PDB entry 6MB3 | electron microscopy, 3.37 A resolution | chains E and H of the 19 polymer chains in the assembly

Chain E:
Protein: Plasmodium falciparum recombinant shortened CSP
Organism: Plasmodium falciparum
Amino-acid sequence (278 residues; each row starts with the number of its first residue):
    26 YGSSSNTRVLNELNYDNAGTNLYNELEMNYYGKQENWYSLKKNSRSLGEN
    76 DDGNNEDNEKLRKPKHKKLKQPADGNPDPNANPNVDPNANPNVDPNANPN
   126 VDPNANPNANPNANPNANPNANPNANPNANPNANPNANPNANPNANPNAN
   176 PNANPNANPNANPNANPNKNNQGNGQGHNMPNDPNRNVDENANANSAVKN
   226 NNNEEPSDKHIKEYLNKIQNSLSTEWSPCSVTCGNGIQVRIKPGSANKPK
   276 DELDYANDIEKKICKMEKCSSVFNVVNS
Not modelled in the structure: 26-102, 193-303

Chain H:
Protein: Fab311 heavy chain
Organism: Homo sapiens
Reference sequence: P0DOX5 (IGG1_HUMAN); residues 103-217 here correspond to UniProt positions 109-223 (UniProt number = residue number + 6)
Amino-acid sequence (225 residues; numbered 1 to 217 plus 8 insertion-coded residues; the number before each row is that of its first residue; a row labelled like 82A-82C holds insertion residues (82A, then the next letters in order)):
     1 EVQLVESGGGVVPPGRSLRLSCATSGFTFSNYGMHWVRQAPGKGLEWVAI
    51 IW
   52A Y
    53 DGSRNFYAASVEGRFTISRDNSKNTLYLQM
82A-82C NSL
    83 RVEDTAVYYCARAAYYDT
100A-100D SGYG
   101 DYWGQGTLVTVSSASTKGPSVFPLAPSSKSTSGGTAALGCLVKDYFPEPV
   151 TVSWNSGALTSGVHTFPAVLQSSGLYSLSSVVTVPSSSLGTQTYICNVNH
   201 KPSNTKVDKKVEPKSCD
Not modelled in the structure: 1, 114-217
Disulfides: Cys22-Cys92

Chain E / chain H interface:
Pairs across the interface (19; chain E residue first):
  Ala166(E) - Phe58(H)  hydrophobic
  Pro168(E) - Phe58(H)  hydrophobic
  Asn169(E) - Thr100(H)  hydrogen bond (side chain-backbone)
  Asn169(E) - Ser100A(H)
  Ala170(E) - Trp52(H)
  Asn171(E) - Tyr97(H)
  Pro172(E) - Gly33(H)
  Pro172(E) - Ile50(H)  hydrophobic
  Pro172(E) - Trp52(H)
  Pro172(E) - Tyr52A(H)  hydrogen bond (backbone-backbone)
  Pro172(E) - Ala95(H)  hydrophobic
  Asn173(E) - Asn31(H)
  Asn173(E) - Tyr32(H)
  Asn173(E) - Gly33(H)  hydrogen bond (side chain-backbone)
  Asn173(E) - Tyr52A(H)
  Asn173(E) - Ala95(H)  hydrogen bond (side chain-backbone)
  Asn173(E) - Ala96(H)
  Ala174(E) - Asn31(H)  hydrogen bond (backbone-backbone)
  Ala174(E) - Tyr52A(H)
Other interface residues (no listed pair), chain E (9 interface residues in all): Asn167
Other interface residues (no listed pair), chain H (13 interface residues in all): Gly100B

Overview:
9 residues of chain E and 13 residues of chain H are in contact; the contacts include 5 hydrogen bonds. Polar
contacts include Asn169(E)-Thr100(H), Asn173(E)-Gly33(H) and Asn173(E)-Ala95(H).
Here chain E is Plasmodium falciparum recombinant shortened CSP (Plasmodium falciparum) and chain H is Fab311
heavy chain (Homo sapiens). Entry 6MB3 (Cryo-EM structure of the circumsporozoite protein of Plasmodium
falciparum with a vaccine-elicited antibody reveals maturation of ...) was determined by electron microscopy
(same publication as 6MHG).
